Entry 7YXL (X-ray diffraction, 2.20 A resolution); this record covers chains A and B.

Chain A (and B):
Name: GH14974p
Organism: Drosophila melanogaster
Notes: EC 1.14.11.-; chain B of this document is another copy of the same molecule, construct and numbering; everything in this record applies to it too
UniProtKB: Q9VU77 (Q9VU77_DROME); residues 1-316 here = UniProt positions 1-316
Sequence (322 residues; row label = number of the first residue in the row; numbers below 1 keep their minus sign (Gly-5 is residue -5)):
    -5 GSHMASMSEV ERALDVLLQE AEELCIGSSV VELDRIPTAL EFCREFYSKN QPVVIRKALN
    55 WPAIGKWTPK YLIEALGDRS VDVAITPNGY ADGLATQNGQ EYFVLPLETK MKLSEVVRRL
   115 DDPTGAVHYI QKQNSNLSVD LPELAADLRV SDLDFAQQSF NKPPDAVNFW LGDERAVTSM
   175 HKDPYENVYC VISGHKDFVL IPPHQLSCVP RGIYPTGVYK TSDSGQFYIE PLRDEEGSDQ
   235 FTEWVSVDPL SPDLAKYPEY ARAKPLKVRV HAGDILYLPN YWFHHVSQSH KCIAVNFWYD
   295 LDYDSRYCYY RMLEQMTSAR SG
Disordered / not traced: -5 to -1, 129-134, 313-316 (chain B: -5 to 0, 129-135, 313-316)
Construct notes: expression tag (-5 to 0)
Modified residues: Cys19 (S-hydroxycysteine; CSO)
Swiss-Prot annotation at these positions:
  - binding site (2-oxoglutarate): Tyr123, Thr172, Asn181, Tyr183, Lys190, Trp292
  - binding site (succinate): Tyr123, Tyr183, Lys190
  - binding site (Fe cation): His175, Asp177, His278
  - modified residue: Cys19 (Cysteine sulfenic acid (-SOH))
Metal / ion sites: Mn2+: His175, Asp177, His278 (together with N-(carboxycarbonyl)-D-phenylalanine)
Residues lining bound ligands:
  - Mg2+ (MG): Ser240, Val241, Asp242, Ser245, Pro246, Asp247, Tyr251
  - N-(carboxycarbonyl)-D-phenylalanine (NDF): Asp86, Gln125, Trp164, Thr172, His175, Asp177, Asn181, Tyr183, Lys190, His278, Val280, Gln282, Asn290, Trp292
Reported in the primary citation:
  - Mn2+ coordination: His175, Asp177
  - conformationally variable residues (loop rearrangement, side-chain flip): Tyr123 to Leu138, Trp164

Chain A / chain B interface:
Pairs across the interface - 78 pairs, chain A then chain B:
  Glu3(A) - Val4(B)
  Val4(A) - Glu3(B)
  Val4(A) - Val4(B)  hydrophobic
  Arg6(A) - Gln309(B)
  Ala7(A) - Met306(B)
  Ala7(A) - Gln309(B)
  Ala7(A) - Met310(B)  hydrophobic
  Val10(A) - Arg305(B)
  Val10(A) - Gln309(B)
  Leu11(A) - Cys302(B)  hydrophobic
  Leu11(A) - Tyr303(B)
  Leu11(A) - Met306(B)  hydrophobic
  Glu14(A) - Tyr301(B)
  Glu14(A) - Cys302(B)
  Glu14(A) - Arg305(B)  salt bridge
  Ala15(A) - Cys302(B)
  Leu18(A) - Tyr297(B)  hydrophobic
  Leu18(A) - Tyr301(B)  hydrophobic
  Ile20(A) - Tyr297(B)
  Ile20(A) - Asp298(B)
  Ile20(A) - Ser299(B)
  Ile20(A) - Cys302(B)  hydrophobic
  Ala33(A) - Leu34(B)
  Leu34(A) - Ala33(B)
  Leu34(A) - Leu34(B)  hydrophobic
  Leu34(A) - Cys37(B)  hydrophobic
  Leu34(A) - Gln152(B)
  Cys37(A) - Cys37(B)  hydrophobic
  Cys37(A) - Arg38(B)
  Arg38(A) - Cys37(B)
  Arg38(A) - Gln152(B)  hydrogen bond (side chain-backbone)
  Arg38(A) - Ser153(B)
  Arg38(A) - Asn155(B)
  Tyr41(A) - Ser42(B)
  Tyr41(A) - Lys43(B)  hydrogen bond
  Ser42(A) - Tyr41(B)
  Ser42(A) - Ser42(B)
  Ser42(A) - Arg300(B)
  Lys43(A) - Tyr41(B)  hydrogen bond
  Lys43(A) - Asp296(B)
  Lys43(A) - Asp298(B)
  Gln152(A) - Leu34(B)
  Gln152(A) - Arg38(B)  hydrogen bond (backbone-side chain)
  Ser153(A) - Arg38(B)
  Asn155(A) - Arg38(B)
  His198(A) - Tyr303(B)
  Asp296(A) - Lys43(B)
  Tyr297(A) - Leu18(B)  hydrophobic
  Asp298(A) - Ile20(B)
  Asp298(A) - Ser42(B)
  Asp298(A) - Lys43(B)
  Asp298(A) - Arg300(B)  salt bridge
  Ser299(A) - Arg300(B)
  Arg300(A) - Ser42(B)  hydrogen bond (side chain-backbone)
  Arg300(A) - Asp298(B)  salt bridge
  Arg300(A) - Ser299(B)  hydrogen bond
  Arg300(A) - Arg300(B)
  Arg300(A) - Tyr303(B)
  Tyr301(A) - Glu14(B)
  Tyr301(A) - Leu18(B)  hydrophobic
  Cys302(A) - Leu11(B)  hydrophobic
  Cys302(A) - Glu14(B)
  Cys302(A) - Ala15(B)  hydrophobic
  Cys302(A) - Ile20(B)  hydrophobic
  Tyr303(A) - Leu11(B)  hydrophobic
  Tyr303(A) - His198(B)
  Tyr303(A) - Tyr303(B)  hydrophobic
  Arg305(A) - Val10(B)
  Arg305(A) - Glu14(B)  salt bridge
  Met306(A) - Ala7(B)
  Met306(A) - Leu11(B)  hydrophobic
  Met306(A) - Met306(B)  hydrophobic
  Met306(A) - Met310(B)  hydrophobic
  Gln309(A) - Ala7(B)
  Gln309(A) - Val10(B)
  Met310(A) - Ala7(B)  hydrophobic
  Met310(A) - Met306(B)  hydrophobic
  Met310(A) - Met310(B)  hydrophobic
Interface residues without a listed pair, chain A (38 interface residues in all): Leu8, Glu39, Pro197, Tyr304, Leu307
Interface residues without a listed pair, chain B (38 interface residues in all): Arg6, Leu8, Glu39, Pro197, Tyr304, Leu307

Overview:
The chain A/chain B interface involves 38 residues from each chain; the contacts include 6 hydrogen bonds and
4 salt bridges. Polar contacts include Glu14(A)-Arg305(B), Asp298(A)-Arg300(B) and Arg38(A)-Gln152(B). Ligands
of chain A: Mg2+ and N-(carboxycarbonyl)-D-phenylalanine. From the paper: Mn2+ coordination by His175(A) and
Asp177(A); conformational variability at Tyr123(A) and Trp164(A).
Both chains are GH14974p (Drosophila melanogaster). Entry 7YXL (Drosophila melanogaster JMJD7 (dmJMJD7) in
complex with Mn and N-oxalyl-D-phenylalanine (NOFD)) was determined by X-ray diffraction (same publication as
7YXH, 7YXI, 7YXJ and 7YXK).
